7XAM - chains A and O of the 34 polymer chains in the assembly; structure by electron microscopy, 3.50 A resolution.

Chain A:
Molecule: 23S rRNA
Organism: Mycolicibacterium smegmatis MC2 155
Sequence (3120 nucleotides; each row starts with the number of its first residue):
     1 UAAGUGUUUAAGGGCGCAUGGUGGAUGCCUUGGCACUGGGAGCCGAUGAA
    51 GGACGUAGGAGGCUGCGAUAAGCCUCGGGGAGCUGUCAACCGAGCGUUGA
   101 UCCGAGGAUGUCCGAAUGGGGAAACCCGGCACGAGUGAUGUCGUGUCACC
   151 AGGCGCUGAAUAUAUAGGCGUCUGGGGGGAACGCGGGGAAGUGAAACAUC
   201 UCAGUACCCGUAGGAAGAGAAAACAAAAUGUGAUUCCGUGAGUAGUGGCG
   251 AGCGAAAGCGGAGGAUGGCUAAACCGUAUGCAUGUGAUACCGGGUAGGGG
   301 UUGUGUGUGCGGGGUUGUGGGACCUAUCUUUCCGGCUCUACCUGGCUGGA
   351 GGGCAGUGAGAAAAUGUUGUGGUUAGCGGAAAUGGCUUGGGAUGGCCUGC
   401 CGUAGACGGUGAGAGCCCGGUACGUGAAAACCCGACGUCUGUCUUGAUGG
   451 UGUUCCCGAGUAGCAGCGGGCCCGUGGAAUCUGCUGUGAAUCUGCCGGGA
   501 CCACCCGGUAAGCCUGAAUACUUCCCAGUGACCGAUAGCGGAUUAGUACC
   551 GUGAGGGAAUGGUGAAAAGUACCCCGGGAGGGGAGUGAAAGAGUACCUGA
   601 AACCGUGCGCUUACAAUCCGUCAGAGCCCUCGACGUGUCGUGGGGUGAUG
   651 GCGUGCCUUUUGAAGAAUGAGCCUGCGAGUCAGGGACAUGUCGCGAGGUU
   701 AACCCGGGUGGGGUAGCCGCAGCGAAAGCGAGUCUGAAUAGGGCGUAUCC
   751 ACACAAGAGUGUGUGGUGUAGUGGUGUGUUCUGGACCCGAAGCGGAGUGA
   801 UCUACCCAUGGCCAGGGUGAAGCGCGGGUAAGACCGCGUGGAGGCCCGAA
   851 CCCACUUAGGUUGAAGACUGAGGGGAUGAGCUGUGGGUAGGGGUGAAAGG
   901 CCAAUCAAACUCCGUGAUAGCUGGUUCUCCCCGAAAUGCAUUUAGGUGCA
   951 GCGUCGCAUGUUUCUUGCCGGAGGUAGAGCUACUGGAUGGCCGAUGGGCC
  1001 CCACAGGGUUACUGACGUCAGCCAAACUCCGAAUGCCGGUAAGUCCAAGA
  1051 GUGCGGCAGUGAGACGGCGGGGGAUAAGCUCCGUGCGUCGAGAGGGAAAC
  1101 AGCCCAGAUCGCCGGCUAAGGCCCCUAAGCGUGUGCUAAGUGGAAAAGGA
  1151 UGUGCAGUCGCGAAGACAACCAGGAGGUUGGCUUAGAAGCAGCCACCCUU
  1201 GAAAGAGUGCGUAAUAGCUCACUGGUCAAGUGAUUGUGCGCCGAUAAUGU
  1251 AGCGGGGCUCAAGCACACCGCCGAAGCCGCGGCAGCCAACGUGUUGGCUG
  1301 GGUAGGGGAGCGUCCUGCAUCCGGUGAAGCCGCCGAGUGAUCGAGUGGUG
  1351 GAGGGUGUGGGAGUGAGAAUGCAGGCAUGAGUAGCGAUUAGGCAAGUGAG
  1401 AACCUUGCCCGCCGAAAGACCAAGGGUUCCUGGGCCAGGCCAGUCCGCCC
  1451 AGGGUGAGUCGGGACCUAAGGCGAGGCCGACAGGCGUAGUCGAUGGACAA
  1501 CGGGUUGAUAUUCCCGUACCCGUGUAUGUGCGUCCAUGAUGAAUCAGCGG
  1551 UACUAACCAUCCAAAACCACCGUGACCGCACCUUUCGGGGUGUGGCGUUG
  1601 GUGGGGCUGCAUGGGACCUUCGUUGGUAGUAGUCAAGCGAUGGGGUGACG
  1651 CAGGAAGGUAGCCGUACCGGUCAGUGGUAAUACCGGGGUAAGCCUGUAGG
  1701 GAGUCAGAUAGGUAAAUCCGUCUGGCAUAUAUCCUGAGAGGUGAUGCAUA
  1751 GCCGAGUGAGGCGAAUUCGGUGAUCCUAUGCUGCCGAGAAAAGCCUCUAG
  1801 CGAGGACAUACACGGCCCGUACCCCAAACCAACACAGGUGGUCAGGUAGA
  1851 GAAUACUAAGGCGUACGAGUGAACUAUGGUUAAGGAACUCGGCAAAAUGC
  1901 CCCCGUAACUUCGGGAGAAGGGGGACCCACAUGGCGUGUAAGCCUUUACG
  1951 GCCCAAGCGUGAGUGGGUGGCACAAACCAGUGAGAAGCGACUGUUUACUA
  2001 AAAACACAGGUCCGUGCGAAGUCGCAAGACGAUGUAUACGGACUGACGCC
  2051 UGCCCGGUGCUGGAAGGUUAAGAGGACCCGUUAACUCCCUUUGGGGGUGA
  2101 AGCGGAGAAUUUAAGCCCCAGUAAACGGCGGUGGUAACUAUAACCAUCCU
  2151 AAGGUAGCGAAAUUCCUUGUCGGGUAAGUUCCGACCUGCACGAAUGGCGU
  2201 AACGACUUCUCAACUGUCUCAACCAUAGACUCGGCGAAAUUGCACUACGA
  2251 GUAAAGAUGCUCGUUACGCGCGGCAGGACGAAAAGACCCCGGGACCUUCA
  2301 CUACAACUUGGUAUUGGUGCUCGAUACGGUUUGUGUAGGAUAGGUGGGAG
  2351 ACUGUGAAGCUCACACGCCAGUGUGGGUGGAGUCGUUGUUGAAAUACCAC
  2401 UCUGAUCGUAUUGGGCCUCUAACCUCGGACCGUAUAUCCGGUUCAGGGAC
  2451 AGUGCCUGGUGGGUAGUUUAACUGGGGCGGUUGCCUCCUAAAAUGUAACG
  2501 GAGGCGCCCAAAGGUUCCCUCAACCUGGACGGCAAUCAGGUGUUGAGUGU
  2551 AAGUGCACAAGGGAGCUUGACUGCGAGACGGACAUGUCGAGCAGGGACGA
  2601 AAGUCGGGACUAGUGAUCCGGCACCUCUGAGUGGAAGGGGUGUCGCUCAA
  2651 CGGAUAAAAGGUACCCCGGGGAUAACAGGCUGAUCUUCCCCAAGAGUCCA
  2701 UAUCGACGGGAUGGUUUGGCACCUCGAUGUCGGCUCGUCGCAUCCUGGGG
  2751 CUGGAGCAGGUCCCAAGGGUUGGGCUGUUCGCCCAUUAAAGCGGCACGCG
  2801 AGCUGGGUUUAGAACGUCGUGAGACAGUUCGGUCUCUAUCCGCCGCGCGC
  2851 GUCAGAAGCUUGAGGAAACCUGUCCCUAGUACGAGAGGACCGGGACGGAC
  2901 GAACCUCUGGUAUACCAGUUGUCCCACCAGGGGCACGGCUGGAUAGCCAC
  2951 GUUCGGACAGGAUAACCGCUGAAAGCAUCUAAGCGGGAAACCUCUUCCAA
  3001 GACCAGGCUUCUCACCCUCUAGGAGGGAUAAGGCCCCCCGCAGACCACGG
  3051 GAUUGAUAGACCAGACCUGGAAGCCUAGUAAUAGGUGCAGGGAACUGGCA
  3101 CUAACCGGCCGAAAACUUAC
Not modelled in the structure: 1, 1562-1609, 2136-2144
Ion coordination: Mg2+ site 1 near G13 (its only coordinating residue here); Mg2+ site 2: C28, G1354; Mg2+ site 3: C43, G214; Mg2+ site 4 near U56 (its only coordinating residue here); Mg2+ site 5 near U69 (its only coordinating residue here); Mg2+ site 6 near U117 (its only coordinating residue here); Mg2+ site 7: A159, U163; Mg2+ site 8: G191, U2467; Mg2+ site 9 near G191 (its only coordinating residue here); Mg2+ site 10: A196, C197; Mg2+ site 11 near G204 (its only coordinating residue here); Mg2+ site 12 near G217 (its only coordinating residue here); 233 more Mg2+ sites not listed

Chain O:
Protein: 50S ribosomal protein L17
Organism: Mycolicibacterium smegmatis MC2 155
Reference sequence: A0QSL9 (RL17_MYCS2); residues 1-199 here = UniProt positions 1-199
Sequence (199 residues; row label = number of the first residue in the row):
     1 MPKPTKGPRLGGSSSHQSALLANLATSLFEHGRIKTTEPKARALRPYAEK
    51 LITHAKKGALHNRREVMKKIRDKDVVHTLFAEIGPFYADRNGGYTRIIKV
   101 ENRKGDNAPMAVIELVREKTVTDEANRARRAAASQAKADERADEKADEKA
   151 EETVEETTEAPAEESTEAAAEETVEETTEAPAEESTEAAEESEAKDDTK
Not modelled in the structure: 1, 120-199

How chain A and chain O interact:
Contacting residue pairs - 112 pairs, chain A then chain O:
  A1390(A) - His16(O)  stacking on the base
  G1391(A) - His16(O)  hydrogen bond to the sugar
  G1391(A) - Asn23(O)  base contact
  G1392(A) - Leu20(O)  sugar contact
  G1392(A) - Leu24(O)  sugar contact
  C1393(A) - Ser27(O)  hydrogen bond to the sugar
  C1393(A) - His31(O)  sugar contact
  C1393(A) - Lys35(O)  phosphate contact
  C1393(A) - Thr36(O)  hydrogen bond to the phosphate
  A1394(A) - His31(O)  hydrogen bond to the sugar
  A1394(A) - Ile34(O)  phosphate contact
  A1394(A) - Lys35(O)  hydrogen bond to the phosphate
  G1400(A) - Lys104(O)  sugar contact
  A1402(A) - Arg103(O)  phosphate contact
  A1402(A) - Lys104(O)  phosphate contact
  A1402(A) - Gly105(O)  hydrogen bond to the phosphate
  A1402(A) - Asp106(O)  base contact
  C1409(A) - Asn23(O)  hydrogen bond to the sugar
  C1410(A) - Ala19(O)  sugar contact
  C1410(A) - Asn23(O)  hydrogen bond to the sugar
  C1410(A) - Arg71(O)  salt bridge to the phosphate
  A1673(A) - Lys73(O)  sugar contact
  G1674(A) - Arg63(O)  sugar contact
  G1674(A) - Lys73(O)  salt bridge to the phosphate
  G1674(A) - Asp74(O)  hydrogen bond to the base
  G1674(A) - His77(O)  stacking on the base
  U1675(A) - Leu60(O)  phosphate contact
  U1675(A) - Arg63(O)  sugar contact
  U1675(A) - Arg64(O)  hydrogen bond to the base
  U1675(A) - Met67(O)  base contact
  U1675(A) - Lys73(O)  base contact
  G1676(A) - Leu60(O)  phosphate contact
  G1676(A) - Arg64(O)  base contact
  G1867(A) - Asp106(O)  hydrogen bond to the sugar
  A1868(A) - Thr37(O)  phosphate contact
  A1868(A) - Arg103(O)  sugar contact
  A1868(A) - Asp106(O)  sugar contact
  A1868(A) - Ala108(O)  sugar contact
  G1869(A) - Thr37(O)  hydrogen bond to the phosphate
  G1869(A) - Pro39(O)  phosphate contact
  G1869(A) - Lys40(O)  salt bridge to the phosphate
  U1870(A) - Pro8(O)  base contact
  G1871(A) - Lys6(O)  hydrogen bond to the base
  G1871(A) - Gly7(O)  sugar contact
  A2225(A) - Arg9(O)  salt bridge to the phosphate
  U2226(A) - Pro8(O)  phosphate contact
  U2226(A) - Arg9(O)  hydrogen bond to the phosphate
  U2226(A) - Gly12(O)  sugar contact
  A2227(A) - Gly12(O)  phosphate contact
  C2232(A) - Asn107(O)  hydrogen bond to the sugar
  G2233(A) - Gly105(O)  base contact
  G2233(A) - Asp106(O)  base contact
  G2233(A) - Asn107(O)  sugar contact
  U2913(A) - Arg9(O)  sugar contact
  U2913(A) - Ser14(O)  sugar contact
  A2914(A) - Pro2(O)  base contact
  A2914(A) - Lys3(O)  base contact
  A2914(A) - Pro4(O)  base contact
  A2914(A) - Thr5(O)  hydrogen bond to the base
  A2914(A) - Arg9(O)  salt bridge to the phosphate
  A2914(A) - Ser14(O)  phosphate contact
  A2914(A) - Gln17(O)  hydrogen bond to the base
  A2914(A) - Leu21(O)  base contact
  C2925(A) - Lys73(O)  sugar contact
  A2926(A) - Lys73(O)  salt bridge to the phosphate
  A2929(A) - Arg64(O)  base contact
  G2930(A) - Arg64(O)  hydrogen bond to the sugar
  G2931(A) - Lys68(O)  sugar contact
  G2932(A) - Lys68(O)  salt bridge to the phosphate
  G2932(A) - Arg71(O)  hydrogen bond to the sugar
  G2933(A) - Arg71(O)  hydrogen bond to the sugar
  C2934(A) - Ser15(O)  phosphate contact
  C3037(A) - Lys99(O)  hydrogen bond to the phosphate
  C3038(A) - Arg42(O)  salt bridge to the phosphate
  C3038(A) - Lys99(O)  salt bridge to the phosphate
  G3043(A) - Lys6(O)  base contact
  G3059(A) - Lys3(O)  salt bridge to the phosphate
  G3059(A) - Pro46(O)  sugar contact
  G3059(A) - Gly93(O)  base contact
  A3060(A) - Pro2(O)  phosphate contact
  A3060(A) - Glu49(O)  hydrogen bond to the sugar
  A3060(A) - Lys50(O)  phosphate contact
  A3060(A) - Asn91(O)  base contact
  A3060(A) - Gly92(O)  sugar contact
  A3060(A) - Gly93(O)  hydrogen bond to the sugar
  C3061(A) - Lys50(O)  salt bridge to the phosphate
  C3061(A) - Thr53(O)  hydrogen bond to the phosphate
  C3061(A) - Asn91(O)  sugar contact
  C3061(A) - Gly92(O)  sugar contact
  C3062(A) - Lys57(O)  salt bridge to the phosphate
  A3071(A) - His61(O)  base contact
  A3072(A) - Leu60(O)  sugar contact
  A3072(A) - Arg64(O)  phosphate contact
  G3090(A) - His61(O)  phosphate contact
  G3091(A) - His61(O)  salt bridge to the phosphate
  G3091(A) - Glu65(O)  sugar contact
  G3092(A) - His54(O)  salt bridge to the phosphate
  A3093(A) - Pro2(O)  phosphate contact
  A3093(A) - Lys3(O)  sugar contact
  A3093(A) - Pro4(O)  base contact
  A3093(A) - Lys50(O)  salt bridge to the phosphate
  A3094(A) - Lys3(O)  sugar contact
  A3094(A) - Pro4(O)  base contact
  C3101(A) - Arg90(O)  hydrogen bond to the sugar
  C3101(A) - Asn91(O)  sugar contact
  C3101(A) - Gly92(O)  hydrogen bond to the sugar
  C3101(A) - Gly93(O)  hydrogen bond to the base
  U3102(A) - Arg45(O)  hydrogen bond to the base
  U3102(A) - Gly93(O)  sugar contact
  U3102(A) - Thr95(O)  hydrogen bond to the sugar
  U3102(A) - Arg96(O)  sugar contact
  A3103(A) - Arg96(O)  salt bridge to the phosphate
Other interface residues (no listed pair), chain A (55 interface residues in all): A1401, G1411, C3039, C3041, G3073
Other interface residues (no listed pair), chain O (66 interface residues in all): Leu10, Arg33, Tyr47, Asn62, Tyr94, Pro109, Val116, Glu118

In short:
The interface between chain A and chain O involves 55 residues on one side and 66 on the other; the contacts
include 29 hydrogen bonds, 16 salt bridges and 2 aromatic stacking contacts. Among the polar pairs are
G1674(A)-Asp74(O), U1675(A)-Arg64(O) and G1871(A)-Lys6(O).
Chain A is 23S rRNA and chain O is 50S ribosomal protein L17, both from Mycolicibacterium smegmatis MC2 155;
the structure, Mycobacterium smegmatis 50S ribosomal subunit from Stationary phase of growth, was determined
by electron microscopy together with 7Y41 from the same study.
